Entry 8Z7B (electron microscopy, 3.30 A resolution); this record covers chains C and A of the 3 polymer chains in the assembly.

# Chain C (and A)
Protein: Spike glycoprotein
Organism: Severe acute respiratory syndrome coronavirus 2
Notes: chain A of this document is another copy of the same molecule, construct and numbering; everything in this record applies to it too
UniProt: P0DTC2 (SPIKE_SARS2); residues 1-1208 here = UniProt positions 1-1208
Sequence (1288 residues; each row starts with the number of its first residue):
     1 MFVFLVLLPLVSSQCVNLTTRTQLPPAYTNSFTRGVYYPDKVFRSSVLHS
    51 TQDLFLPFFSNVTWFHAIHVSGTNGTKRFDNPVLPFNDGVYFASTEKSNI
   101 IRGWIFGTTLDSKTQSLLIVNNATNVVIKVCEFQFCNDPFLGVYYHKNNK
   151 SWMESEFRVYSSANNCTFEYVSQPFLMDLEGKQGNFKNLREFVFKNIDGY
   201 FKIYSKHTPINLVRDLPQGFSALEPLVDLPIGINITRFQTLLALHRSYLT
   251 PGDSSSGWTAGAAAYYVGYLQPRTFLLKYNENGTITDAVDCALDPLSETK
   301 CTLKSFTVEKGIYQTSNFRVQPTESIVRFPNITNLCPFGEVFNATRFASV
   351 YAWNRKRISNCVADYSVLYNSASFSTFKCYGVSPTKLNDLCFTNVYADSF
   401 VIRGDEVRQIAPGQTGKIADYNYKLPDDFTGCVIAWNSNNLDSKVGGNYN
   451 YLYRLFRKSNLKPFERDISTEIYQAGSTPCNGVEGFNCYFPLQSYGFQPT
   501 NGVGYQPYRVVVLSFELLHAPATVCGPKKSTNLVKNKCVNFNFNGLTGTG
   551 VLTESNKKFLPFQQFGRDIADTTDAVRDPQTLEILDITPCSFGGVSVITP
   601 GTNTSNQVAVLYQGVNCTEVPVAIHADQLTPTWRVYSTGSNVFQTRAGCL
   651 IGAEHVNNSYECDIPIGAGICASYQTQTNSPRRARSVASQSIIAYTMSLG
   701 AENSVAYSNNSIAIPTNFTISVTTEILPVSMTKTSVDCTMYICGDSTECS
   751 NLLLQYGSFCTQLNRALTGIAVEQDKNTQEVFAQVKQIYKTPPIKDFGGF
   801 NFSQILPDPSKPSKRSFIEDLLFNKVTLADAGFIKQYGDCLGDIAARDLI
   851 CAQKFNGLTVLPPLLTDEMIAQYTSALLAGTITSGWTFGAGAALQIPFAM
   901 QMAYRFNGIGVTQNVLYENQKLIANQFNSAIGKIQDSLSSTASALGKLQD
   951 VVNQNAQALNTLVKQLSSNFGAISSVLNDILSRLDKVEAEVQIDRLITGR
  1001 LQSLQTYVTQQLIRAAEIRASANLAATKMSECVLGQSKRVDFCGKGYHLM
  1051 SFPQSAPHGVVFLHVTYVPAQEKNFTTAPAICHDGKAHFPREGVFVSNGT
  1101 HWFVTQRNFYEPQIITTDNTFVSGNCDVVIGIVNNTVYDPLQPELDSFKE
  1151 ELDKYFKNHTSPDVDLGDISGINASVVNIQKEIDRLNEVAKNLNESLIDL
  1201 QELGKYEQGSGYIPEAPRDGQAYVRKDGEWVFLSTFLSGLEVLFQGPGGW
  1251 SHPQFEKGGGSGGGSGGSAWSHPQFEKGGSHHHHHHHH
Unresolved in the structure: 1-13, 74-75, 293-1288 (chain A: 1-319, 593-1288)
Sequence notes: variant Gly-614 (Asp in P0DTC2); expression tag (1209-1288)
Cystine bridges: Cys-15/Cys-136, Cys-131/Cys-166
Covalent attachments: N-acetylglucosamine (NAG) linked to Asn-17, Asn-61, Asn-122, Asn-149, Asn-165, Asn-234, Asn-282

# Chain C / chain A interface
Pairs across the interface (30):
  Tyr-38(C) / Leu-560(A)
  Tyr-38(C) / Phe-562(A)  hydrophobic
  Lys-41(C) / Phe-562(A)
  Lys-41(C) / Gln-563(A)
  Lys-41(C) / Gln-564(A)  hydrogen bond (backbone-backbone)
  Lys-41(C) / Phe-565(A)
  Val-42(C) / Gln-563(A)  hydrogen bond (backbone-side chain)
  Val-42(C) / Phe-565(A)
  Val-42(C) / Arg-567(A)
  Phe-43(C) / Lys-558(A)
  Phe-43(C) / Phe-559(A)  hydrophobic
  Phe-43(C) / Gln-563(A)
  Phe-43(C) / Phe-565(A)  hydrogen bond (backbone-backbone)
  Phe-43(C) / Gly-566(A)
  Phe-43(C) / Arg-567(A)  hydrogen bond (backbone-backbone)
  Val-47(C) / Ile-569(A)  hydrophobic
  Thr-167(C) / Arg-357(A)  hydrogen bond
  Thr-167(C) / Asn-360(A)
  Phe-168(C) / Asn-360(A)
  Asp-198(C) / Pro-521(A)
  Gly-199(C) / Pro-521(A)
  Tyr-200(C) / Pro-521(A)
  Glu-224(C) / Phe-562(A)
  Pro-225(C) / Phe-562(A)
  Pro-230(C) / Pro-521(A)  hydrophobic
  Gly-232(C) / Ala-520(A)
  Gly-232(C) / Pro-521(A)
  Asn-282(C) / Leu-560(A)
  Gly-283(C) / Leu-560(A)
  Gly-283(C) / Gln-563(A)  hydrogen bond (backbone-side chain)
Other interface residues (no listed pair), chain C (21 interface residues in all): Arg-44, Ser-45, Cys-166, Ile-231, Thr-284
Other interface residues (no listed pair), chain A (16 interface residues in all): Thr-523, Lys-557

# In short
The interface between chain C and chain A involves 21 residues on one side and 16 on the other; the contacts
include 6 hydrogen bonds. Among the polar pairs are Val-42(C)/Gln-563(A), Thr-167(C)/Arg-357(A) and
Gly-283(C)/Gln-563(A).
Chain C and chain A are both Spike glycoprotein (Severe acute respiratory syndrome coronavirus 2); the
structure, Cryo-EM structure of SARS-CoV-2 S trimer in the early fusion intermediate conformation (E-FIC)
(focused refinement of ..., was determined by electron microscopy (same publication as 8Z3W, 8Z4X, 8Z64, 8Z6A
and 8Z7P).
